5ZFU - chains D and G of the 9 polymer chains in the assembly; structure by electron microscopy, 6.70 A resolution (low resolution: residue-level contacts below are approximate; hydrogen-bond / salt-bridge calls are withheld).

[Chain D]
Name: Biopolymer transport protein ExbB
Organism: Escherichia coli K-12
UniProtKB: P0ABU7 (EXBB_ECOLI); residues 1-244 here = UniProt positions 1-244
Chain sequence (244 residues; row label = number of the first residue in the row):
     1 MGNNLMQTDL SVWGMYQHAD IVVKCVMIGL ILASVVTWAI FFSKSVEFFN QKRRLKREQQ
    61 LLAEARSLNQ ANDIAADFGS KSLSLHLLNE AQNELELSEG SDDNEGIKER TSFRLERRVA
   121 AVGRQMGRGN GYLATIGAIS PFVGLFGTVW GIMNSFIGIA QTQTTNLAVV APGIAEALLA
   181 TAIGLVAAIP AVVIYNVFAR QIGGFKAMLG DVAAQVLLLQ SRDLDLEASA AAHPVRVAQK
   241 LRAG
Disordered / not traced: 1-18, 234-244

[Chain G]
Name: 22-mer peptide from Biopolymer transport protein ExbD
Organism: Escherichia coli K-12
UniProtKB: P0ABV2 (EXBD_ECOLI); residues 19-40 here = UniProt positions 19-40
Chain sequence (22 residues; each row starts with the number of its first residue):
    19 NVTPFIDVML VLLIIFMVAA PL

[Interface between chain D and chain G]
Contacting residue pairs (9; chain D residue first):
  T148(D) - L30(G)
  V149(D) - L30(G)
  I152(D) - F34(G)
  F156(D) - F34(G)
  F156(D) - A37(G)
  L167(D) - A38(G)
  I174(D) - F34(G)
  L178(D) - L31(G)
  V192(D) - V20(G)
Other interface residues (no listed pair), chain D (12 interface residues in all): F142, L145, T181, L185
Other interface residues (no listed pair), chain G (8 interface residues in all): F23, M27

[In short]
12 residues of chain D and 8 residues of chain G are in contact.
Here chain D is Biopolymer transport protein ExbB and chain G is a 22-mer peptide from Biopolymer transport
protein ExbD, both from Escherichia coli K-12. Entry 5ZFU (Structure of the ExbB/ExbD hexameric complex
(ExbB6ExbD3TM)) was determined by electron microscopy (same publication as 5ZFP and 5ZFV).
